PDB entry 5IP7 | X-ray diffraction, 3.52 A resolution | chains A and I of the 13 polymer chains in the assembly

# Chain A
Molecule: DNA-directed RNA polymerase II subunit RPB1
From: Saccharomyces cerevisiae
Notes: EC 2.7.7.6
Reference sequence: P04050 (RPB1_YEAST); residue numbers follow UniProt; this construct covers 2-1733
Chain sequence (1732 residues; row label = number of the first residue in the row):
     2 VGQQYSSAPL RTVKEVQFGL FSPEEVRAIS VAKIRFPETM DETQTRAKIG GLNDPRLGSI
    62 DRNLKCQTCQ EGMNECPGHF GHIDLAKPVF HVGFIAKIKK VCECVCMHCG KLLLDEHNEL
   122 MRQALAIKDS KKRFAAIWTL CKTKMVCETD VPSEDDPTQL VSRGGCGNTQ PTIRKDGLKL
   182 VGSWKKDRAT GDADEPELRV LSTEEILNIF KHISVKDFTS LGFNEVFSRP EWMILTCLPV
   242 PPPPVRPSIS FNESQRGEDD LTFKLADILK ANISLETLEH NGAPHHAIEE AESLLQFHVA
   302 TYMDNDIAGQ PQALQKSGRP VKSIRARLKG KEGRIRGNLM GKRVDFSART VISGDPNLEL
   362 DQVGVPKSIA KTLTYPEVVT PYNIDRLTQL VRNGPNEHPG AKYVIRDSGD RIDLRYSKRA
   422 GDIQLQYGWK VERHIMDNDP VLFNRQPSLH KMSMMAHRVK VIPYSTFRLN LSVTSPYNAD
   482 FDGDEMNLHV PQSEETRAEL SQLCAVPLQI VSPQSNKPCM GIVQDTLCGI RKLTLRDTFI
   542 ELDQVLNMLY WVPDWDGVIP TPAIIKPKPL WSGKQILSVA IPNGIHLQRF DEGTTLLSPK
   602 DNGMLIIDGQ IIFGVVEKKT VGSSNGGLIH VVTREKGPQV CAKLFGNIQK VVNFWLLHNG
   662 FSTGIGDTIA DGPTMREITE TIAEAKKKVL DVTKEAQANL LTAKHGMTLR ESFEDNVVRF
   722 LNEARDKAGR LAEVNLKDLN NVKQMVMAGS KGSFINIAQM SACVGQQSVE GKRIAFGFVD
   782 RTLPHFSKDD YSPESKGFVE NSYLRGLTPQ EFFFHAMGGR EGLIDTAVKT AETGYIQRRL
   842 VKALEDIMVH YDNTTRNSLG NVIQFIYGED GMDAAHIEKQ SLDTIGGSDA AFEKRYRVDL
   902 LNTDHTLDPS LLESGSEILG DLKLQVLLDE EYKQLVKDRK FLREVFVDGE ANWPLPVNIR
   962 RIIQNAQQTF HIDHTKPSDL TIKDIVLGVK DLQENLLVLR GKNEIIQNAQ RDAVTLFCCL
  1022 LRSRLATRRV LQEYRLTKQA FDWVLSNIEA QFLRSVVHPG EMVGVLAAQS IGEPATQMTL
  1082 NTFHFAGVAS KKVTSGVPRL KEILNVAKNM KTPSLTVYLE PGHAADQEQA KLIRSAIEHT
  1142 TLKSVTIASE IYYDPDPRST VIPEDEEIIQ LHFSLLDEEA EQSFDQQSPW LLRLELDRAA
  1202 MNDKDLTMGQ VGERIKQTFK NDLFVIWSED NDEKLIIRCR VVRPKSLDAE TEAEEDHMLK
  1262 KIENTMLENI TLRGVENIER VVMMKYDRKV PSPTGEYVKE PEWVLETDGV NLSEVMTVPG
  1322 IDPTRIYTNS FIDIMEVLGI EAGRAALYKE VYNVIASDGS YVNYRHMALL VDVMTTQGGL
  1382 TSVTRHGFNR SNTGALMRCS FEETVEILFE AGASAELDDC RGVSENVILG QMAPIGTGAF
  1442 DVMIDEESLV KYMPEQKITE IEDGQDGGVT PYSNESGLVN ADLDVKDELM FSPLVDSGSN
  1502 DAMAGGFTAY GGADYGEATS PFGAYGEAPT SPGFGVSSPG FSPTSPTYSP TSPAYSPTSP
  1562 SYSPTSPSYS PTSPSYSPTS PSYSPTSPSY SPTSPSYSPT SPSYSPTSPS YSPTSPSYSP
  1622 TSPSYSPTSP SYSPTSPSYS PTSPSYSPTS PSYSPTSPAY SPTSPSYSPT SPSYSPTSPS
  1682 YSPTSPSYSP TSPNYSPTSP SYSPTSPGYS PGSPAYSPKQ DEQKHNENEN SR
Disordered / not traced: 2, 187-194, 1087-1090, 1177-1186, 1245-1253, 1455-1733
UniProt features mapped onto this chain:
  - region: P248 to D260 (Lid loop), N306 to K323 (Rudder loop), P810 to E822 (Bridging helix)
  - binding site (Zn(2+)): C67, C70, C77, H80, C107, C110, C148, C167
  - binding site (Mg(2+)): D481, D483, D485
  - modified residue: T1471 (Phosphothreonine)
  - cross-link (Glycyl lysine isopeptide (Lys-Gly)): K695 (interchain with G-Cter in ubiquitin), K1246 (interchain with G-Cter in ubiquitin), K1350 (interchain with G-Cter in ubiquitin)
Ion coordination: Zn2+ site 1: C67, C70, C77, H80; Zn2+ site 2: C107, C110, C148, C167; Mg2+: D481, D483, D485

# Chain I
Molecule: DNA-directed RNA polymerase II subunit RPB9
From: Saccharomyces cerevisiae
Reference sequence: P27999 (RPB9_YEAST); numbering as in UniProt (aligned over 2-120)
Chain sequence (119 residues; row label = number of the first residue in the row):
     2 TTFRFCRDCN NMLYPREDKE NNRLLFECRT CSYVEEAGSP LVYRHELITN IGETAGVVQD
    62 IGSDPTLPRS DRECPKCHSR ENVFFQSQQR RKDTSMVLFF VCLSCSHIFT SDQKNKRTQ
UniProt features mapped onto this chain:
  - zinc finger: C7 to C32 (C4-type), S71 to T111 (TFIIS-type)
  - binding site (Zn(2+)): C7, C10, C29, C32, C75, C78, C103, C106
  - modified residue: S40 (Phosphoserine)
Ion coordination: Zn2+ site 1: C7, C10, C29, C32; Zn2+ site 2: C75, C78, C103, C106

# Interface between chain A and chain I
Contacting residue pairs (71):
  A697(A) - M97(I)
  Q698(A) - M97(I)
  Q698(A) - V98(I)
  Q698(A) - L99(I)
  Q698(A) - S112(I)  hydrogen bond (backbone-side chain)
  A699(A) - S112(I)
  A699(A) - Q114(I)  hydrogen bond (backbone-backbone)
  A699(A) - K115(I)
  N700(A) - S96(I)
  N700(A) - V98(I)
  N700(A) - D113(I)
  N700(A) - K115(I)  hydrogen bond (backbone-side chain)
  N700(A) - N116(I)  hydrogen bond
  L701(A) - Q114(I)
  L701(A) - K115(I)  hydrogen bond (backbone-side chain)
  T703(A) - K115(I)  hydrogen bond
  T709(A) - K93(I)
  T709(A) - D94(I)
  L710(A) - D94(I)
  L710(A) - M97(I)
  R711(A) - Q87(I)  hydrogen bond
  R711(A) - S88(I)  hydrogen bond
  R711(A) - T95(I)  hydrogen bond (side chain-backbone)
  R711(A) - S96(I)  hydrogen bond (side chain-backbone)
  R711(A) - M97(I)
  F714(A) - M97(I)  hydrophobic
  D781(A) - R91(I)  salt bridge
  R782(A) - T67(I)
  S788(A) - T67(I)  hydrogen bond (side chain-backbone)
  S788(A) - L68(I)
  S788(A) - P69(I)
  K789(A) - D65(I)  salt bridge
  K789(A) - T67(I)  hydrogen bond (backbone-backbone)
  K789(A) - P69(I)
  D790(A) - F86(I)
  D790(A) - Q87(I)
  Y792(A) - Q87(I)  hydrogen bond
  K1144(A) - L48(I)
  T1147(A) - L48(I)
  T1147(A) - I49(I)
  I1148(A) - E47(I)
  I1148(A) - L48(I)  hydrogen bond (backbone-backbone)
  I1148(A) - I49(I)  hydrogen bond (backbone-backbone)
  A1149(A) - R45(I)
  A1149(A) - E47(I)
  S1150(A) - R45(I)
  S1150(A) - H46(I)  hydrogen bond (backbone-backbone)
  E1151(A) - L42(I)
  E1151(A) - Y44(I)
  E1151(A) - R45(I)  salt bridge
  I1152(A) - P41(I)
  I1152(A) - L42(I)
  I1152(A) - V43(I)  hydrogen bond (backbone-backbone)
  I1152(A) - Y44(I)  hydrogen bond (backbone-backbone)
  Y1153(A) - P41(I)
  Y1153(A) - L42(I)
  Y1154(A) - E18(I)  hydrogen bond
  Y1154(A) - N23(I)
  Y1154(A) - R24(I)  hydrogen bond (side chain-backbone)
  Y1154(A) - L25(I)
  Y1154(A) - P41(I)  hydrogen bond (backbone-backbone)
  P1156(A) - N23(I)
  V1162(A) - P41(I)  hydrophobic
  P1190(A) - E18(I)
  W1191(A) - L25(I)  hydrophobic
  W1191(A) - V43(I)  hydrophobic
  D1257(A) - P16(I)
  E1264(A) - Y44(I)
  E1264(A) - H46(I)  salt bridge
  L1268(A) - H46(I)
  L1268(A) - L48(I)  hydrophobic
Other interface residues (no listed pair), chain A (34 interface residues in all): L702, K1261
Other interface residues (no listed pair), chain I (37 interface residues in all): D19, F85, Q89

# Overview
The interface between chain A and chain I involves 34 residues on one side and 37 on the other; the contacts
include 21 hydrogen bonds and 4 salt bridges. Polar contacts include D781(A)-R91(I), K789(A)-D65(I) and
E1151(A)-R45(I).
Here chain A is DNA-directed RNA polymerase II subunit RPB1 and chain I is DNA-directed RNA polymerase II
subunit RPB9, both from Saccharomyces cerevisiae. Entry 5IP7 (Structure of RNA Polymerase II-Tfg1 peptide
complex) was determined by X-ray diffraction (same publication as 5FYW, 5FZ5 and 5IP9).
